PDB entry 6FOS | X-ray diffraction, 4.00 A resolution | chains A and D of the 15 polymer chains in the assembly

# Chain A
Name: Photosystem I P700 chlorophyll a apoprotein A1
Organism: Cyanidioschyzon merolae (strain 10D)
Notes: EC 1.97.1.12
Reference sequence: Q85FY7 (PSAA_CYAM1); residues 9-748 here = UniProt positions 9-748
Sequence (740 residues; row label = number of the first residue in the row):
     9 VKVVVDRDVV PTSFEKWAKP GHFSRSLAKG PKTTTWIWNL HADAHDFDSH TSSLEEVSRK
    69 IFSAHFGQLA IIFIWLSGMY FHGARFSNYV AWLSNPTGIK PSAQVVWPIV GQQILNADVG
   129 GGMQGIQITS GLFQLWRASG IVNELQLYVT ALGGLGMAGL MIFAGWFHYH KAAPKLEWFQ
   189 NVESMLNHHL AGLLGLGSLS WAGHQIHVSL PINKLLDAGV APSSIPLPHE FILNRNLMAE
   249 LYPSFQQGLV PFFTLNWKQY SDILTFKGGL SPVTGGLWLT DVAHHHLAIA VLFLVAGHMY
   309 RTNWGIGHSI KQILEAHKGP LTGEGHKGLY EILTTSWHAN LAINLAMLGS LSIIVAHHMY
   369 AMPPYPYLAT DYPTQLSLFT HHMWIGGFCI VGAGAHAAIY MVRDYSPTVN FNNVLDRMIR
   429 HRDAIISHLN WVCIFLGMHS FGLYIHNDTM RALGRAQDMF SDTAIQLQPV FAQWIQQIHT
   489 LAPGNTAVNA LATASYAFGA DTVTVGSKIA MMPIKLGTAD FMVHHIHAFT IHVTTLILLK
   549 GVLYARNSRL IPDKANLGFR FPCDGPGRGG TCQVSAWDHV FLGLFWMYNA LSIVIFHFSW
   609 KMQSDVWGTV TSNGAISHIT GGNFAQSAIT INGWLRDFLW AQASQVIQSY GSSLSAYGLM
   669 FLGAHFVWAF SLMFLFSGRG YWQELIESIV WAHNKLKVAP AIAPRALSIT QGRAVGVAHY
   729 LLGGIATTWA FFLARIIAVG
Metal / ion sites: chlorophyll a Mg near Q120 (its only coordinating residue here)
Ligand contacts:
  - beta-carotene (BCR), molecule 1: F81, Y88, T158, G161, G162, M165, L204, L207, S208
  - beta-carotene (BCR), molecule 2: L337, I340, L341, A350, I351, A405, Y408, L423
  - beta-carotene (BCR), molecule 3: A350, A354, M355, S358, I398, A401, G402, A405, T543, L546, L547, V550
  - beta-carotene (BCR), molecule 4: M668, G671, F674, V675, L730, I733, A734, W737
  - chlorophyll a (CLA), molecule 1: V9, H196, W312
  - chlorophyll a (CLA), molecule 2: T20, S21, F22, K24, W25, H30, K68, S71, I170, G173, W174, H178
  - chlorophyll a (CLA), molecule 3: P28, W44, I45, L48, H49
  - chlorophyll a (CLA), molecule 4: F31, L48, H49, A52, H53
  - chlorophyll a (CLA), molecule 5: T42, I45, H701, V706, P708, P712
  - chlorophyll a (CLA), molecule 6: W46, V675, F678, V723, H727, L730
  - chlorophyll a (CLA), molecule 7: H53, F55, I69, A72, H73, Q76, L77, I80, F81, W345, H346, N348, L349, N352, L353, L356
  - chlorophyll a (CLA), molecule 8: H53, Q76, I79, I80, W83, L353, F396, C397
  - chlorophyll a (CLA), molecule 9: H53, D54, L349, L353, F396, V399, G400, A403, H404, W585
  - chlorophyll a (CLA), molecule 10: F70, H73, W186, M193, H196, H197, L201
  - chlorophyll a (CLA), molecule 11: F74, A172, F175, H176, W186
  - chlorophyll a (CLA), molecule 12: I82, W83, S85, G86, F89, H90, F94, Q112, V113, W115
  - chlorophyll a (CLA), molecule 13: W83, M87, H90, A111, Q112, I134, Q135, I136, T137, S138, L140, A664, Y665, W737
  - chlorophyll a (CLA), molecule 14: W83, T137, S138, S385, T388, H389, W392, F396, I733, T736, W737, F740, L741
  - chlorophyll a (CLA), molecule 15: W83, S138, S360, V363, M367, Y373, H389, H390, I393
  - chlorophyll a (CLA), molecule 16: Q112, V113, V114, W115, I117, V118, Q120, L123, I134, A664, L667, M668
  - chlorophyll a (CLA), molecule 17: L143, A146, L201, L202, G205, S206, W209, Q213, L285, V290, H293, H294, I297, F301, L359, V363, H366, M367, P372, Y373
  - chlorophyll a (CLA), molecule 18: I149, T158, S208, W209, G211, H212, P236
  - chlorophyll a (CLA), molecule 19: L153, Q154, V157, P236, H237, L241
  - chlorophyll a (CLA), molecule 20: V190, L194, I318, L341, N348, I351, N352, M355
  - chlorophyll a (CLA), molecule 21: L194, L198, A304, Y308
  - chlorophyll a (CLA), molecule 22: N195, H196, A199, H306, T310, W312
  - chlorophyll a (CLA), molecule 23: G211, I214, H215, R243, F253, G256, L257
  - chlorophyll a (CLA), molecule 24: F260, W265, K266, Y268, S269, L272, T273, F274, H292, L295, A296, V299, N497
  - chlorophyll a (CLA), molecule 25: T273, F274, G276, G277, L285, D289, V290, H292, H293, A296, I297, L300, H366, M370, P372, T501, A502
  - chlorophyll a (CLA), molecule 26: H306, M307, H316
  - chlorophyll a (CLA), molecule 27: H316, I321, H325
  - chlorophyll a (CLA), molecule 28: L322, H325, H334, L337, V422
  - chlorophyll a (CLA), molecule 29: K326, G327, P328
  - chlorophyll a (CLA), molecule 30: L329, T330, V422, R425, M426, H429, I433, H436
  - chlorophyll a (CLA), molecule 31: S358, I361, M391, I398, I539, T542, T543, M595, L599
  - chlorophyll a (CLA), molecule 32: H365, H366, A369, M370
  - chlorophyll a (CLA), molecule 33: H365, Y368, H532, H535, V602, H605, F606, M610
  - chlorophyll a (CLA), molecule 34: A432, S435, H436, W439
  - chlorophyll a (CLA), molecule 35: S435, N438, W439, I442
  - chlorophyll a (CLA), molecule 36: L437, V440, H540
  - chlorophyll a (CLA), molecule 37: N438, C441, I442, G445, M446, F449, F537, V541, L544, I545, L590, F593, W594
  - chlorophyll a (CLA), molecule 38: W439, I442, F443, M446, H447
  - chlorophyll a (CLA), molecule 39: L444, F479, F529, H533, A536, H540
  - chlorophyll a (CLA), molecule 40: M446, G450, L451, I453, H454
  - chlorophyll a (CLA), molecule 41: F449, F537, W594, N597, Y728
  - chlorophyll a (CLA), molecule 42: I483, I486, H487, T494
  - chlorophyll a (CLA), molecule 43: N493, T494, V496, N497
  - chlorophyll a (CLA), molecule 44: Y596, N597, S600, I601, F604, L647, Q650, A651, I655, F669, H673, W676, Y728, G732, I733, T735, T736, F739
  - chlorophyll a (CLA), molecule 45: L643, L647, W648
  - chlorophyll a (CLA), molecule 46: L667, M668, L670, G671, H673, F674, W676, A677, L680
  - chlorophyll a (CLA), molecule 47: F674, A677, F678, L680, M681, F684, S685, Y689, W690, L693
  - chlorophyll a (CLA), molecule 48: I697, H701, V706
  - phylloquinone (PQN): W46, M681, F682, S685, G686, R687, W690, A714, L715
  - 4Fe-4S cluster (SF4): C571, G573, P574, T579, C580

# Chain D
Name: Photosystem I p700 chlorophyll A apoprotein A2
Organism: Cyanidioschyzon merolae (strain 10D)
Reference sequence: Q85FY0 (Q85FY0_CYAM1); residues 6-129 here = UniProt positions 6-129
Sequence (124 residues; each row starts with the number of its first residue):
     6 MPSPSFLGST GGWLRCAETE EKYAMTWSSD QQHIFEMPTG GAAVMNSGDN LLYLARKEQA
    66 LALATQLRTQ FKIQDYKIYR IFPSGEVQYL HPKDGVLPYQ VNKGREQVGR VKSTIGKNVN
   126 PAQV

# How chain A and chain D interact
Pairs across the interface (29; chain A residue first):
  P415(A) - I39(D)
  P415(A) - E41(D)
  T416(A) - I39(D)
  F419(A) - I39(D)  hydrophobic
  F419(A) - A47(D)  hydrophobic
  R428(A) - F11(D)
  R428(A) - L12(D)
  R428(A) - G13(D)
  R428(A) - T15(D)
  R428(A) - G46(D)
  R430(A) - T44(D)  hydrogen bond (side chain-backbone)
  D431(A) - T15(D)
  R554(A) - E41(D)  salt bridge
  N555(A) - M42(D)  hydrogen bond (side chain-backbone)
  N555(A) - P43(D)
  N555(A) - G45(D)  hydrogen bond (side chain-backbone)
  S556(A) - P43(D)
  R557(A) - R61(D)  hydrogen bond (backbone-side chain)
  R557(A) - Q64(D)  hydrogen bond (backbone-side chain)
  L558(A) - R61(D)
  L558(A) - E63(D)
  I559(A) - E63(D)
  P560(A) - P43(D)  hydrophobic
  P560(A) - E63(D)
  P560(A) - Q64(D)
  P560(A) - A67(D)  hydrophobic
  D561(A) - E63(D)
  D561(A) - A67(D)
  R576(A) - E63(D)  salt bridge
Also at the interface, not in a pair above, chain A (17 interface residues in all): H429, D572
Also at the interface, not in a pair above, chain D (17 interface residues in all): F40

# Summary
The chain A/chain D interface involves 17 residues from each chain; the contacts include 5 hydrogen bonds and
2 salt bridges. Polar contacts include R554(A)-E41(D), R576(A)-E63(D) and R430(A)-T44(D). Bound to chain A: 48
copies of chlorophyll a, phylloquinone, 4Fe-4S cluster and 4 copies of beta-carotene.
Here chain A is Photosystem I P700 chlorophyll a apoprotein A1 and chain D is Photosystem I p700 chlorophyll A
apoprotein A2, both from Cyanidioschyzon merolae (strain 10D). Entry 6FOS (Cyanidioschyzon merolae photosystem
I) was determined by X-ray diffraction.
